1OQB - chains A and B; structure by X-ray diffraction, 2.80 A resolution.

# Chain A (and B)
Name: Acyl-[acyl-carrier protein] desaturase
Organism: Ricinus communis
Notes: EC 1.14.19.2; chain B of this document is another copy of the same molecule, construct and numbering; everything in this record applies to it too
Reference sequence: P22337 (STAD_RICCO); residues 1-363 here correspond to UniProt positions 34-396 (UniProt number = residue number + 33)
Amino-acid sequence (363 residues; numbered 1 to 363; the number before each row is that of its first residue):
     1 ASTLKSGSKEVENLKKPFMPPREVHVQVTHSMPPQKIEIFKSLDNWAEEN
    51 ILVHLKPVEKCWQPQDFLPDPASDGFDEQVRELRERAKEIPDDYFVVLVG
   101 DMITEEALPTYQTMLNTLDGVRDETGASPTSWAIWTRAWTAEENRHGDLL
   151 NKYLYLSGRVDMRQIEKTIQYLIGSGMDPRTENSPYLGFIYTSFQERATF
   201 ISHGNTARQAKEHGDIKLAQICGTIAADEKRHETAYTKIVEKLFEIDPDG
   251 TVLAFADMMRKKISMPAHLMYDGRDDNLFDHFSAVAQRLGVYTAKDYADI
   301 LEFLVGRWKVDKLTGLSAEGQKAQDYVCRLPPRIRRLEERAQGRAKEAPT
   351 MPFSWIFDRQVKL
Not modelled in the structure: 1-17
Ion coordination: Fe2+: Glu105, Glu143, His146, Glu229
Curated features (UniProtKB/Swiss-Prot):
  - binding site (Fe cation): Glu105, Glu143, His146, Glu196, Glu229, His232
Reported in the primary citation:
  - Fe2+ coordination: Glu105, Glu143
  - contacts within the chain: Glu196-Glu229 (hydrogen bond)
  - conformationally variable residues: Glu196, Glu229

# Chain A / chain B interface
Residue-residue contacts - 137 pairs, chain A then chain B:
  Phe18(A) - Glu59(B)
  Gln27(A) - Thr125(B)  hydrogen bond
  Gln27(A) - Ala127(B)  hydrogen bond (side chain-backbone)
  Gln27(A) - Ser128(B)
  Gln27(A) - Pro129(B)
  Thr29(A) - Glu124(B)
  Thr29(A) - Thr125(B)
  His30(A) - Glu124(B)  salt bridge
  Val58(A) - Lys167(B)
  Val58(A) - Gln170(B)
  Val58(A) - Tyr171(B)  hydrophobic
  Glu59(A) - Phe18(B)
  Glu59(A) - Lys167(B)  salt bridge
  Glu59(A) - Tyr171(B)  hydrogen bond
  Glu59(A) - Gly273(B)
  Cys61(A) - Arg163(B)  hydrogen bond (backbone-side chain)
  Cys61(A) - Gln170(B)
  Trp62(A) - Arg163(B)
  Gln63(A) - Arg163(B)
  Gln63(A) - Glu166(B)
  Gln63(A) - Lys167(B)
  Gln63(A) - Gln170(B)  hydrogen bond
  Pro64(A) - Glu166(B)
  Gln65(A) - Tyr155(B)
  Gln65(A) - Met162(B)
  Gln65(A) - Glu166(B)  hydrogen bond (backbone-side chain)
  Asp66(A) - Arg163(B)  salt bridge
  Leu68(A) - Tyr155(B)
  Pro69(A) - Tyr155(B)  hydrogen bond (backbone-side chain)
  Pro71(A) - Arg84(B)  hydrogen bond (backbone-side chain)
  Pro71(A) - Tyr155(B)
  Pro71(A) - Gly158(B)
  Ala72(A) - Gly158(B)
  Ala72(A) - Phe357(B)  hydrophobic
  Phe76(A) - Arg84(B)
  Phe76(A) - Tyr155(B)
  Arg84(A) - Pro71(B)  hydrogen bond (side chain-backbone)
  Arg84(A) - Phe76(B)
  Glu106(A) - Asp148(B)
  Pro109(A) - Gln112(B)
  Pro109(A) - Thr140(B)
  Thr110(A) - Gln112(B)  hydrogen bond (backbone-side chain)
  Gln112(A) - Pro109(B)
  Gln112(A) - Thr110(B)
  Gln112(A) - Thr113(B)  hydrogen bond
  Thr113(A) - Gln112(B)  hydrogen bond
  Thr113(A) - Asn116(B)  hydrogen bond
  Asn116(A) - Thr113(B)  hydrogen bond
  Thr117(A) - Glu124(B)
  Arg122(A) - Arg122(B)
  Glu124(A) - Thr29(B)
  Glu124(A) - His30(B)  salt bridge
  Glu124(A) - Thr117(B)
  Glu124(A) - Asn183(B)  hydrogen bond (backbone-side chain)
  Thr125(A) - Gln27(B)  hydrogen bond
  Thr125(A) - Thr29(B)
  Thr125(A) - Met177(B)
  Thr125(A) - Asp178(B)
  Thr125(A) - Pro179(B)
  Gly126(A) - Gly176(B)
  Gly126(A) - Met177(B)  hydrogen bond (backbone-backbone)
  Ala127(A) - Glu23(B)
  Ala127(A) - Gln27(B)  hydrogen bond (backbone-side chain)
  Ala127(A) - Ser175(B)
  Ala127(A) - Met177(B)  hydrogen bond (backbone-backbone)
  Ala127(A) - Asp178(B)
  Ser128(A) - Gln27(B)
  Pro129(A) - Gln27(B)
  Arg137(A) - Ile173(B)
  Arg137(A) - Gly174(B)  hydrogen bond (side chain-backbone)
  Arg137(A) - Ser175(B)  hydrogen bond (side chain-backbone)
  Arg137(A) - Gly176(B)
  Thr140(A) - Pro109(B)
  Thr140(A) - Ile173(B)
  Ala141(A) - Gln170(B)
  Ala141(A) - Ile173(B)
  Ala141(A) - Gly174(B)
  Glu142(A) - Gln170(B)
  Asn144(A) - Ile169(B)
  Asn144(A) - Ile173(B)
  Arg145(A) - Gln170(B)
  Asp148(A) - Glu106(B)
  Asp148(A) - Asn151(B)  hydrogen bond
  Asn151(A) - Asp148(B)  hydrogen bond
  Asn151(A) - Lys152(B)  hydrogen bond
  Lys152(A) - Asn151(B)  hydrogen bond
  Lys152(A) - Met162(B)
  Lys152(A) - Glu166(B)  salt bridge
  Tyr155(A) - Gln65(B)
  Tyr155(A) - Leu68(B)
  Tyr155(A) - Pro69(B)  hydrogen bond (side chain-backbone)
  Tyr155(A) - Pro71(B)
  Tyr155(A) - Phe76(B)
  Tyr155(A) - Leu156(B)
  Leu156(A) - Tyr155(B)
  Gly158(A) - Pro71(B)
  Gly158(A) - Ala72(B)
  Met162(A) - Gln65(B)
  Met162(A) - Lys152(B)
  Arg163(A) - Cys61(B)  hydrogen bond (side chain-backbone)
  Arg163(A) - Trp62(B)
  Arg163(A) - Gln63(B)
  Arg163(A) - Asp66(B)  salt bridge
  Glu166(A) - Gln63(B)
  Glu166(A) - Pro64(B)
  Glu166(A) - Gln65(B)  hydrogen bond (side chain-backbone)
  Glu166(A) - Lys152(B)  salt bridge
  Lys167(A) - Val58(B)
  Lys167(A) - Glu59(B)  salt bridge
  Lys167(A) - Gln63(B)
  Ile169(A) - Asn144(B)
  Gln170(A) - Cys61(B)
  Gln170(A) - Gln63(B)  hydrogen bond
  Gln170(A) - Ala141(B)
  Gln170(A) - Glu142(B)
  Gln170(A) - Arg145(B)
  Tyr171(A) - Val58(B)  hydrophobic
  Tyr171(A) - Glu59(B)  hydrogen bond
  Ile173(A) - Arg137(B)
  Ile173(A) - Thr140(B)
  Ile173(A) - Ala141(B)
  Ile173(A) - Asn144(B)
  Gly174(A) - Arg137(B)  hydrogen bond (backbone-side chain)
  Gly174(A) - Ala141(B)
  Ser175(A) - Ala127(B)
  Ser175(A) - Arg137(B)
  Gly176(A) - Gly126(B)
  Gly176(A) - Arg137(B)
  Met177(A) - Thr125(B)
  Met177(A) - Gly126(B)  hydrogen bond (backbone-backbone)
  Met177(A) - Ala127(B)  hydrogen bond (backbone-backbone)
  Asp178(A) - Thr125(B)
  Asp178(A) - Ala127(B)
  Pro179(A) - Thr125(B)
  Asn183(A) - Glu124(B)  hydrogen bond (side chain-backbone)
  Gly273(A) - Glu59(B)
  Phe357(A) - Ala72(B)  hydrophobic
Also at the interface, not in a pair above, chain A (68 interface residues in all): Glu23, Val28, Asp70, Val80, Leu108, Asp123, Asp272
Also at the interface, not in a pair above, chain B (68 interface residues in all): Asp70, Val80, Leu108, Asp123, Ala138, Asp272

# Summary
Chain A and chain B each contribute 68 residues to their interface, with 34 hydrogen bonds and 8 salt bridges.
Polar pairs include His30(A)-Glu124(B), Glu59(A)-Lys167(B) and Asp66(A)-Arg163(B). From UniProt: 6 Fe
cation-binding residues on chain A. From the paper: Fe2+ coordination by Glu105(A) and Glu143(A);
conformational variability at Glu196(A) and Glu229(A).
Both chains are Acyl-[acyl-carrier protein] desaturase (Ricinus communis). Entry 1OQB (The Crystal Structure
of the one-iron form of the di-iron center in Stearoyl Acyl Carrier Protein ...) was determined by X-ray
diffraction together with 1OQ4, 1OQ7 and 1OQ9 from the same study.
